PDB entry 6WGI | electron microscopy, 10.00 A resolution (very low resolution: no residue pairs are listed; an interface is given only as per-side residue counts) | chains B and C of the 16 polymer chains in the assembly

# Chain B
Molecule: Origin recognition complex subunit 2
From: Saccharomyces cerevisiae
Reference sequence: P32833 (ORC2_YEAST); numbering as in UniProt (aligned over 1-620)
Chain sequence (620 residues; each row starts with the number of its first residue):
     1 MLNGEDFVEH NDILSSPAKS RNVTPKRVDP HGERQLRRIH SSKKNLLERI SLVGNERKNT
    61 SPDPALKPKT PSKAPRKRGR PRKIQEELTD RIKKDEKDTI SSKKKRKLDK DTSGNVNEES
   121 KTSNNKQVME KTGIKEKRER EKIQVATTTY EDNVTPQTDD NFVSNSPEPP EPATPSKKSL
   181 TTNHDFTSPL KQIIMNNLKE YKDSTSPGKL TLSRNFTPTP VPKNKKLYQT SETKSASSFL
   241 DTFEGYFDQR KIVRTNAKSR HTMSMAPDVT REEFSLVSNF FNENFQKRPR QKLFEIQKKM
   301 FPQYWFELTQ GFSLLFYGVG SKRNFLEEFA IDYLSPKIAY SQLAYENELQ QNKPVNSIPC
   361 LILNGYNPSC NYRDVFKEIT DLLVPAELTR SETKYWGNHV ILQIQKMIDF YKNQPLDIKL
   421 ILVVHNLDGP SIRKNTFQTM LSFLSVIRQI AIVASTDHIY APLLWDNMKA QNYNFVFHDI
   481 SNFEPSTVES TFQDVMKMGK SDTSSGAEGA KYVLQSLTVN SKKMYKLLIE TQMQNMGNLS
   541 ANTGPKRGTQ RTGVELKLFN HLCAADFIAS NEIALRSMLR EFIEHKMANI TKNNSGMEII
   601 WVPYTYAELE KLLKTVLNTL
Unresolved in the structure: 1-257, 344-354, 395-397, 499-505, 536-546, 593-596, 619-620
UniProt features mapped onto this chain:
  - modified residue: Thr60 (Phosphothreonine), Thr187 (Phosphothreonine), Ser188 (Phosphoserine)

# Chain C
Molecule: Origin recognition complex subunit 3
From: Saccharomyces cerevisiae
Reference sequence: P54790 (ORC3_YEAST); residues 1-616 here = UniProt positions 1-616
Chain sequence (616 residues; each row starts with the number of its first residue):
     1 MSDLNQSKKM NVSEFADAQR SHYTVYPSLP QSNKNDKHIP FVKLLSGKES EVNVEKRWEL
    61 YHQLHSHFHD QVDHIIDNIE ADLKAEISDL LYSETTQKRR CFNTIFLLGS DSTTKIELKD
   121 ESSRYNVLIE LTPKESPNVR MMLRRSMYKL YSAADAEEHP TIKYEDINDE DGDFTEQNND
   181 VSYDLSLVEN FKRLFGKDLA MVFNFKDVDS INFNTLDNFI ILLKSAFKYD HVKISLIFNI
   241 NTNLSNIEKN LRQSTIRLLK RNYHKLDVSS NKGFKYGNQI FQSFLDTVDG KLNLSDRFVE
   301 FILSKMANNT NHNLQLLTKM LDYSLMSYFF QNAFSVFIDP VNVDFLNDDY LKILSRCPTF
   361 MFFVEGLIKQ HAPADEILSL LTNKNRGLEE FFVEFLVREN PINGHAKFVA RFLEEELNIT
   421 NFNLIELYHN LLIGKLDSYL DRWSACKEYK DRLHFEPIDT IFQELFTLDN RSGLLTQSIF
   481 PSYKSNIEDN LLSWEQVLPS LDKENYDTLS GDLDKIMAPV LGQLFKLYRE ANMTINIYDF
   541 YIAFRETLPK EEILNFIRKD PSNTKLLELA ETPDAFDKVA LILFMQAIFA FENMGLIKFQ
   601 STKSYDLVEK CVWRGI
Unresolved in the structure: 1-15, 28-54, 160-179, 500-508, 616
UniProt features mapped onto this chain:
  - modified residue: Ser2 (N-acetylserine)

# Interface between chain B and chain C
At this resolution (10 A) residue pairs are not listed: 86 residues of chain B and 79 of chain C lie at the interface.

# Summary
86 residues of chain B face 79 of chain C across their interface.
Here chain B is Origin recognition complex subunit 2 and chain C is Origin recognition complex subunit 3, both
from Saccharomyces cerevisiae. Entry 6WGI (Atomic model of the mutant OCCM (ORC-Cdc6-Cdt1-Mcm2-7 with Mcm6 WHD
truncation) loaded on DNA at 10.5 ...) was determined by electron microscopy (same publication as 6WGC, 6WGF
and 6WGG).
